Entry 1B5Z (X-ray diffraction, 2.20 A resolution); this record covers chain A.

[Chain A]
Name: Lysozyme
Source organism: Homo sapiens
Notes: EC 3.2.1.17
UniProtKB: P61626 (LYSC_HUMAN); residue numbers follow UniProt; this construct covers 1-130
Amino-acid sequence (130 residues; row label = number of the first residue in the row):
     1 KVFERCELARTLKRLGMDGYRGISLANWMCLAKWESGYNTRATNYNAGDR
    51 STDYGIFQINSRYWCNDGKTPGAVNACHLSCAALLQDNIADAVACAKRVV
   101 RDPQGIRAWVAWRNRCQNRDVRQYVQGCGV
Sequence notes: engineered mutation A82 (Ser in P61626)
Disulfide bonds: C6-C128, C30-C116, C65-C81, C77-C95
UniProt features mapped onto this chain:
  - natural variant: N88 (T88N: this construct carries the variant)

[Summary]
Chain A is Lysozyme (Homo sapiens); the structure, Contribution of hydrogen bonds to the conformational
stability of human lysozyme: calorimetry and X-ray analysis of ..., was determined by X-ray diffraction (same
publication as 1B5U, 1B5V, 1B5W, 1B5X and 1B5Y).
